Entry 5EIV (X-ray diffraction, 2.41 A resolution); this record covers chains A and G of the 8 polymer chains in the assembly.

== Chain A ==
Molecule: Osteoclast-associated immunoglobulin-like receptor
Organism: Homo sapiens
UniProt: Q8IYS5 (OSCAR_HUMAN); residues 1-190 here correspond to UniProt positions 26-215 (UniProt number = residue number + 25)
Chain sequence (203 residues; each row starts with the number of its first residue; numbers below 1 keep their minus sign (Ala-3 is residue -3)):
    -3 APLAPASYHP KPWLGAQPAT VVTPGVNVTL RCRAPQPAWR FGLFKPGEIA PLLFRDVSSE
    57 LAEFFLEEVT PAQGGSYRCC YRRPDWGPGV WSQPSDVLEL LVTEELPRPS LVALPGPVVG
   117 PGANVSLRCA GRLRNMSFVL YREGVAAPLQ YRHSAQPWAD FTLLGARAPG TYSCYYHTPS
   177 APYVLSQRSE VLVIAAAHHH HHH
Disordered / not traced: -3 to 4, 112-118, 193-199
Differences from the reference sequence: expression tag (-3 to 0, 191-199); variant Ser72 (Ile97 in Q8IYS5)
Disulfides: Cys28-Cys75, Cys125-Cys170
Glycans and other covalent adducts: N-acetylglucosamine (NAG) linked to Asn23
UniProt features mapped onto this chain:
  - glycosylation (N-linked (GlcNAc...) asparagine): Asn23, Asn120
What the authors report for this chain:
  - conformationally variable residues (side-chain flip): Pro47 to Ser55, Tyr137, Glu139, Tyr171, Tyr179
  - mutagenesis - Y137F/Y171F/Y179F (50-fold): decreased binding to DB80
  - mutagenesis - W35A, R36A, F50A: abolished binding to 11.1CN5

== Chain G ==
Molecule: Gly-pro-hyp-gly-pro-hyp-gly-pro-hyp-gly-pro-ala-gly-phe-hyp-gly-pro-hyp-gly-pro-hyp
Chain sequence (21 residues; row label = number of the first residue in the row; numbers below 1 keep their minus sign (Gly-5 is residue -5)):
    -5 GPPGPPGPPG PAGFPGPPGP P
Disordered / not traced: -5
Modified residues: Pro-3, Pro0, Pro3, Pro9, Pro12, Pro15 (4-hydroxyproline; HYP)

== Chain A / chain G interface ==
Residue-residue contacts - 13 pairs, chain A then chain G:
  Val135(A) - Pro3(G)
  Tyr137(A) - Pro3(G)
  Tyr137(A) - Gly4(G)  hydrogen bond (side chain-backbone)
  Tyr137(A) - Ala6(G)
  Ala142(A) - Pro5(G)
  Ala142(A) - Ala6(G)  hydrogen bond (backbone-backbone)
  Pro144(A) - Pro3(G)
  Tyr147(A) - Pro2(G)
  Tyr147(A) - Pro3(G)
  Tyr171(A) - Pro3(G)
  His173(A) - Pro3(G)
  Pro175(A) - Pro0(G)
  Tyr179(A) - Pro0(G)
Other interface residues (no listed pair), chain A (12 interface residues in all): Glu139, Ala143, Ser176
Other interface residues (no listed pair), chain G (7 interface residues in all): Pro9
From the paper, about this interface:
  - hot spots on chain A (mutagenesis) - Y137F/Y171F/Y179F (50-fold): decreased binding to DB80

== Summary ==
The interface between chain A and chain G involves 12 residues on one side and 7 on the other, with 2 hydrogen
bonds. Polar contacts include Tyr137(A)-Gly4(G) and Ala142(A)-Ala6(G). The paper reports that W35A, R36A and
F50A of chain A abolish binding to 11.1CN5; conformational variability at Pro47(A), Tyr137(A) and Glu139(A)
among others.
Here chain A is Osteoclast-associated immunoglobulin-like receptor (Homo sapiens) and chain G is
Gly-pro-hyp-gly-pro-hyp-gly-pro-hyp-gly-pro-ala-gly-phe-hyp-gly-pro-hyp-gly-pro-hyp. Entry 5EIV (Crystal
structure of complex of osteoclast-associated immunoglobulin-like receptor (OSCAR) and a synthetic collagen
consensus peptide) was determined by X-ray diffraction (same publication as 5EIQ).
